PDB entry 8IN3 | X-ray diffraction, 1.15 A resolution | chain A

# Chain A
Name: 25 kDa polyphenol-binding protein
From: Aplysia kurodai
UniProt: A0A1B4XTR1 (A0A1B4XTR1_APLKU); residue numbers follow UniProt; this construct covers 1-229
Amino-acid sequence (229 residues; each row starts with the number of its first residue):
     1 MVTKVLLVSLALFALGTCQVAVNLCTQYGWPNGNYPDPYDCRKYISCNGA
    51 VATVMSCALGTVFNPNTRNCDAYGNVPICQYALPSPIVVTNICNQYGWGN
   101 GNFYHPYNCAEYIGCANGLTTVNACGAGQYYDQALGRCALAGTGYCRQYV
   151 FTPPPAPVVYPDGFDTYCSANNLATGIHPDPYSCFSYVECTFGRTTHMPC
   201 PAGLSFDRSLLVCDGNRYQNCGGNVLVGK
Not modelled in the structure: 1-20, 228-229
Disulfide bonds: C25-C47, C41-C79, C57-C70, C93-C115, C109-C146, C125-C138, C168-C190, C184-C221, C200-C213

# In short
Chain A is 25 kDa polyphenol-binding protein (Aplysia kurodai); the structure, Eisenia hydrolysis-enhancing
protein from Aplysia kurodai, was determined by X-ray diffraction together with 8IN1, 8IN4 and 8IN6 from the
same study.
